7PCA - chain A; structure by X-ray diffraction, 1.05 A resolution.

Chain A:
Name: Green fluorescent protein
From: Aequorea victoria
UniProtKB: P42212 (GFP_AEQVI); aligned to UniProt positions 1-238 over residues 1-238
Sequence (236 residues; row label = number of the first residue in the row; note: 2 numbers in that range are skipped by the numbering (no residue carries them; nothing is unmodelled there)):
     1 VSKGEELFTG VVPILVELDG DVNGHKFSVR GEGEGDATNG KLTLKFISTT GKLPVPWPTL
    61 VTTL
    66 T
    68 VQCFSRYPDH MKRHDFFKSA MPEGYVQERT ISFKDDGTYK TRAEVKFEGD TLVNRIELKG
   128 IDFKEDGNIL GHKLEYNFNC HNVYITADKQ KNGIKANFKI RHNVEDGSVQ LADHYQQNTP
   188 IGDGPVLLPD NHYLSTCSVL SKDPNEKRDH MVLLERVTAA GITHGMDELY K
Disordered / not traced: 232-238
Disulfides: C147-C204
Glycans and other covalent adducts: covalent link L64-T66; covalent link T66-V68
Modified / non-standard residues: T66 (chromophore; CRO)
Sequence notes: engineered mutation V1 (Met in P42212), R30 (Ser in P42212), N39 (Tyr in P42212), S48 (Cys in P42212), L64 (Phe in P42212), R80 (Gln in P42212), S99 (Phe in P42212), T105 (Asn in P42212), F145 (Tyr in P42212), C147 (Ser in P42212), T153 (Met in P42212), A163 (Val in P42212), V171 (Ile in P42212), C204 (Gln in P42212), V206 (Ala in P42212), R223 (Phe in P42212); chromophore (66, 66, 66)
Small-molecule neighbours: formamide (ARF): H139, K140, E172
From the paper describing this entry:
  - contacts within the chain: E17-R122, D19-R30 (hydrogen bond), D36-N39 (hydrogen bond), E111-K113, E115-R122 (salt bridge)
  - mutagenesis - R30S (0.11 kcal mol-1): decreased stability (from molecular simulation)
  - mutagenesis - N39Y, R223F: unchanged stability (from molecular simulation)

In short:
Ligands of chain A: formamide. The paper reports that R30S reduces stability; contacts within the chain
involving E17, R122 and R30 among others; 3 substitutions were tested in all.
Chain A is Green fluorescent protein (Aequorea victoria); the structure, Functional and structural
characterization of redox sensitive superfolder green fluorescent protein and variants, was determined by
X-ray diffraction together with 7PCZ and 7PD0 from the same study.
